7K01 - chains 1 and 4 of the 7 polymer chains in the assembly; structure by electron microscopy, 3.90 A resolution.

[Chain 1]
Molecule: General transcription and DNA repair factor IIH subunit TFB1
Source organism: Saccharomyces cerevisiae (strain ATCC 204508 / S288c)
UniProtKB: P32776 (TFB1_YEAST); residues 1-642 here = UniProt positions 1-642
Amino-acid sequence (642 residues; each row starts with the number of its first residue):
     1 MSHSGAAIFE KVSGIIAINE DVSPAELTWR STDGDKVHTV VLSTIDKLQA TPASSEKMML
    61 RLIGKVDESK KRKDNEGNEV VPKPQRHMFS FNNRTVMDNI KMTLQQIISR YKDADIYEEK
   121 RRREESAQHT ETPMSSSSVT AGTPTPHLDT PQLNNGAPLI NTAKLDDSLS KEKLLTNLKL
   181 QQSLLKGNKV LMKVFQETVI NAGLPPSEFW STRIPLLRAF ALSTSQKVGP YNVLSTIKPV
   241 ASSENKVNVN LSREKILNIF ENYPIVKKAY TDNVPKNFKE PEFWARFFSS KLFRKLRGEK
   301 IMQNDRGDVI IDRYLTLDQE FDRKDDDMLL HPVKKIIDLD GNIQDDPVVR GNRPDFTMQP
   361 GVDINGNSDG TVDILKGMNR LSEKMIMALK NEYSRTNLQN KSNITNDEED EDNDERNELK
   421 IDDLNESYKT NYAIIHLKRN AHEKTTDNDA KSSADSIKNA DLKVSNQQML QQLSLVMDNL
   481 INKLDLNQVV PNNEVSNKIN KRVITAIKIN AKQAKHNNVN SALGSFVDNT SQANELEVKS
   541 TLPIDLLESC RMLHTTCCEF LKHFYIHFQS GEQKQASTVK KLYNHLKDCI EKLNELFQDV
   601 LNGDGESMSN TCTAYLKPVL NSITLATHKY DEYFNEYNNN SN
Not modelled in the structure: 1-167, 356-367, 394-464, 520-536, 568-572, 640-642
Curated features (UniProtKB/Swiss-Prot):
  - modified residue: T150 (Phosphothreonine)

[Chain 4]
Molecule: General transcription and DNA repair factor IIH subunit TFB4
Source organism: Saccharomyces cerevisiae (strain ATCC 204508 / S288c)
UniProtKB: Q12004 (TFB4_YEAST); residue numbers follow UniProt; this construct covers 1-338
Amino-acid sequence (338 residues; each row starts with the number of its first residue):
     1 MDAISDPTFK HARSRKQVTE ESPSLLTVII EIAPKLWTTF DEEGNEKGSI IKVLEALIVF
    61 LNAHLAFNSA NKVAVIAAYS QGIKYLYPES TSALKASESE NKTRSDLKII NSDMYRRFRN
   121 VDETLVEEIY KLFELEKKQI EQNSQRSTLA GAMSAGLTYV NRISKESVTT SLKSRLLVLT
   181 CGSGSSKDEI FQYIPIMNCI FSATKMKCPI DVVKIGGSKE STFLQQTTDA TNGVYLHVES
   241 TEGLIQYLAT AMFIDPSLRP IIVKPNHGSV DFRTSCYLTG RVVAVGFICS VCLCVLSIIP
   301 PGNKCPACDS QFDEHVIAKL KRKPVVPRLK AKKKVTKP
Not modelled in the structure: 1-21, 95-112, 324-338
Metal / ion sites: Zn2+: C289, C292, C305, C308
Curated features (UniProtKB/Swiss-Prot):
  - zinc finger: C289 to C308 (C4-type)
  - modified residue: M1 (N-acetylmethionine)

[Interface between chain 1 and chain 4]
Pairs across the interface - 20 pairs, chain 1 then chain 4:
  Q467(1) with E141(4)
  D478(1) with Y130(4)
  N482(1) with Y130(4)
  L486(1) with E55(4)
  Q488(1) with E55(4)
  P491(1) with E55(4); I245(4)
  N492(1) with I245(4)
  V503(1) with Q246(4); Y247(4), hydrophobic
  A506(1) with Y247(4)
  I507(1) with Y247(4), hydrophobic; K264(4)
  N510(1) with K264(4), hydrogen bond (side chain-backbone); P265(4), hydrogen bond (side chain-backbone); N266(4)
  A511(1) with K264(4)
  Q513(1) with P265(4), hydrogen bond (side chain-backbone)
  A514(1) with I262(4), hydrophobic
  K515(1) with I262(4)
Interface residues without a listed pair, chain 1 (20 interface residues in all): Q471, M477, N487, N493, I504
Interface residues without a listed pair, chain 4 (17 interface residues in all): S49, I51, V59, E136, E242, G243, V263

[In short]
20 residues of chain 1 and 17 residues of chain 4 are in contact, with 3 hydrogen bonds. Polar pairs include
N510(1)-K264(4), N510(1)-P265(4) and Q513(1)-P265(4). C289(4), C292(4), C305(4) and C308(4) form the Zn2+
site.
Here chain 1 is General transcription and DNA repair factor IIH subunit TFB1 and chain 4 is General
transcription and DNA repair factor IIH subunit TFB4, both from Saccharomyces cerevisiae (strain ATCC 204508 /
S288c). Entry 7K01 (Structure of TFIIH in TFIIH/Rad4-Rad23-Rad33 DNA opening complex) was determined by
electron microscopy, deposited together with 7K04 and 7M2U.
